3CDK - chains A and C of the 4 polymer chains in the assembly; structure by X-ray diffraction, 2.59 A resolution.

# Chain A (and C)
Molecule: Succinyl-CoA:3-ketoacid-coenzyme A transferase subunit A
Organism: Bacillus subtilis
Notes: EC 2.8.3.5; chain C of this document is another copy of the same molecule, construct and numbering; everything in this record applies to it too
UniProt: P42315 (SCOA_BACSU); residues 3-240 here correspond to UniProt positions 1-238 (UniProt number = residue number - 2)
Amino-acid sequence (241 residues; numbered 0 to 240; the number before each row is that of its first residue; numbering starts at 0):
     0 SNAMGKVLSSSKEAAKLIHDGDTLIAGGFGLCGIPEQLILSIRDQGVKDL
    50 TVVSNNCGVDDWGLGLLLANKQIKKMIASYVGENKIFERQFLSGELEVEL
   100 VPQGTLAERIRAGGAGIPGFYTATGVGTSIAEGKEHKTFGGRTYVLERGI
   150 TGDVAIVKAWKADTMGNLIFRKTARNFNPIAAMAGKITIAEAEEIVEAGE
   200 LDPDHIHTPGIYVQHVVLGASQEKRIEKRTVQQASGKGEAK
Unresolved in the structure: 0-3, 233-240 (chain C: 0-2, 232-240)
Sequence notes: expression tag (0-2)
Swiss-Prot annotation at these positions:
  - binding site (CoA): Gly26 to Gly32

# Chain A / chain C interface
Residue-residue contacts (36):
  Glu107(A) with Arg110(C), salt bridge
  Arg110(A) with Glu107(C), salt bridge; Arg110(C)
  Ile116(A) with Tyr120(C)
  Pro117(A) with Tyr120(C); Phe138(C), hydrophobic; Tyr143(C), hydrophobic
  Gly118(A) with Phe119(C); Tyr120(C), hydrogen bond (backbone-backbone)
  Phe119(A) with Ile116(C), hydrophobic; Gly118(C); Phe119(C), hydrophobic
  Tyr120(A) with Ile116(C); Pro117(C); Gly118(C), hydrogen bond (backbone-backbone)
  Glu134(A) with Lys136(C), salt bridge
  Lys136(A) with Glu134(C), salt bridge; Leu145(C)
  Phe138(A) with Pro117(C), hydrophobic; Arg147(C)
  Tyr143(A) with Pro117(C), hydrophobic
  Leu145(A) with Tyr120(C), hydrophobic; Lys136(C); Phe138(C), hydrophobic
  Arg147(A) with Lys136(C); Phe138(C)
  Arg170(A) with Asp203(C)
  Lys171(A) with Asp203(C), hydrogen bond (backbone-side chain)
  Arg174(A) with Asp203(C), salt bridge
  Asp203(A) with Phe169(C); Arg170(C); Lys171(C), hydrogen bond (side chain-backbone); Arg174(C), salt bridge; His206(C), hydrogen bond (backbone-side chain)
  His204(A) with His204(C)
  His206(A) with Asp203(C), hydrogen bond (side chain-backbone)
Interface residues without a listed pair, chain A (20 interface residues in all): Phe169
Interface residues without a listed pair, chain C (21 interface residues in all): Thr121

# In short
20 residues of chain A and 21 residues of chain C are in contact, with 6 hydrogen bonds and 6 salt bridges.
Polar pairs include Glu107(A)-Arg110(C), Glu134(A)-Lys136(C) and Arg174(A)-Asp203(C). From UniProt: 7
CoA-binding residues on chain A.
Chain A and chain C are both Succinyl-CoA:3-ketoacid-coenzyme A transferase subunit A (Bacillus subtilis); the
structure, Crystal structure of the co-expressed succinyl-CoA transferase A and B complex from Bacillus
subtilis, was determined by X-ray diffraction.
